PDB entry 4QXW | X-ray diffraction, 2.04 A resolution | chains A and B

[Chain A (and B)]
Molecule: Carcinoembryonic antigen-related cell adhesion molecule 1
Organism: Homo sapiens
Notes: fragment: N terminal domain; chain B of this document is another copy of the same molecule, construct and numbering; everything in this record applies to it too
UniProt: P13688 (CEAM1_HUMAN); residues 1-107 here correspond to UniProt positions 35-141 (UniProt number = residue number + 34)
Sequence (107 residues; row label = number of the first residue in the row):
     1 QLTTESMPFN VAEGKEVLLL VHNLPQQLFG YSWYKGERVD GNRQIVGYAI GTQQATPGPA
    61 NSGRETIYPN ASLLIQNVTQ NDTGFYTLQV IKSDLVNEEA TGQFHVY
Small-molecule neighbours: malonic acid (MLA): Lys35, Gly36, Arg43, Thr83, Gly84, Phe85
Curated features (UniProtKB/Swiss-Prot):
  - modified residue: Gln1 (Pyrrolidone carboxylic acid)
  - glycosylation (N-linked (GlcNAc...) asparagine): Asn70, Asn77, Asn81
From the paper describing this entry:
  - self-association interface (contacts with another copy of this molecule): Tyr34, Gln44, Gln89, Asn97

[Interface between chain A and chain B]
Residue-residue contacts - 50 pairs, chain A then chain B:
  Phe29(A) with Phe29(B), hydrophobic
  Gly30(A) with Leu95(B)
  Tyr31(A) with Leu95(B)
  Ser32(A) with Leu95(B), hydrogen bond (side chain-backbone); Asn97(B), hydrogen bond
  Tyr34(A) with Gln89(B), hydrogen bond; Asn97(B), hydrogen bond
  Arg38(A) with Arg38(B)
  Val39(A) with Val39(B), hydrophobic; Gln89(B); Glu99(B)
  Asp40(A) with Glu99(B)
  Gly41(A) with Asn97(B); Glu99(B), hydrogen bond (backbone-side chain)
  Gln44(A) with Leu95(B), hydrogen bond (side chain-backbone); Val96(B); Asn97(B), hydrogen bond (side chain-backbone)
  Gly47(A) with Asp94(B); Leu95(B)
  Tyr48(A) with Leu95(B)
  Ala49(A) with Ser93(B); Leu95(B), hydrophobic
  Thr56(A) with Asp94(B); Val96(B)
  Pro57(A) with Val96(B)
  Gln89(A) with Tyr34(B); Val39(B); Gln89(B), hydrogen bond; Asn97(B)
  Ile91(A) with Ile91(B), hydrophobic; Leu95(B), hydrophobic
  Ser93(A) with Ala49(B)
  Asp94(A) with Gly47(B); Thr56(B)
  Leu95(A) with Gly30(B); Tyr31(B); Ser32(B), hydrogen bond (backbone-side chain); Gln44(B), hydrogen bond (backbone-side chain); Gly47(B); Tyr48(B); Ala49(B), hydrophobic; Ile91(B), hydrophobic
  Val96(A) with Gln44(B); Thr56(B); Pro57(B)
  Asn97(A) with Ser32(B), hydrogen bond; Tyr34(B), hydrogen bond; Gln44(B), hydrogen bond (backbone-side chain)
  Glu99(A) with Asp40(B); Gly41(B), hydrogen bond (side chain-backbone)
Other interface residues (no listed pair), chain B (24 interface residues in all): Gly58

[Summary]
Chain A and chain B form an interface of 23 and 24 residues respectively; the contacts include 14 hydrogen
bonds. Polar pairs include Ser32(A)-Leu95(B), Ser32(A)-Asn97(B) and Tyr34(A)-Gln89(B). Bound to chain A:
malonic acid. The paper reports a self-association interface involving Tyr34(A), Gln44(A) and Gln89(A) among
others.
Both chains are Carcinoembryonic antigen-related cell adhesion molecule 1 (Homo sapiens). Entry 4QXW (Crystal
structure of the human CEACAM1 membrane distal amino terminal (N)-domain) was determined by X-ray diffraction
together with 5DZL from the same study.
